Entry 6AMA (X-ray diffraction, 3.09 A resolution); this record covers chains B and N of the 13 polymer chains in the assembly.

== Chain B ==
Molecule: Putative DNA-binding protein
Source organism: Streptomyces venezuelae
Reference sequence: A0A0M7QSG5 (A0A0M7QSG5_STRVZ); residue numbers follow UniProt; this construct covers 1-68
Amino-acid sequence (71 residues; row label = number of the first residue in the row; numbers below 1 keep their minus sign (Gly-2 is residue -2)):
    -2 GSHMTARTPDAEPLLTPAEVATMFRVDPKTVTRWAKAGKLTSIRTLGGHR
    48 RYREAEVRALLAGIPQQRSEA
Disordered / not traced: -2 to 7, 63-68
Construct notes: expression tag (-2 to 0)
Reported in the primary citation:
  - self-association interface (contacts with another copy of this molecule); pairs are residue here / residue on that copy: Glu16-Arg22 (salt bridge), Leu43-Trp31 (hydrophobic contact), Leu11, Ile40, Thr42, Gly44
  - binding site for the 99-nt DNA strand (chain N): Thr27, Arg30, Trp31, His46, Arg48

== Chain N ==
Molecule: 99-nt DNA strand
Sequence (99 nucleotides; row label = number of the first residue in the row):
    71 TACCCGAATTACCCGAATTACCCGAATTACCCGAATTACCCGAATTACCC
   121 GAATTACCCGAATTACCCGAATTACCCGAATTACCCGAATTACCCGAAT

== Interface between chain B and chain N ==
Pairs across the interface (18; chain B residue first):
  Arg22(B) - DA153(N)  phosphate contact
  Val23(B) - DA153(N)  phosphate contact
  Asp24(B) - DA153(N)  hydrogen bond to the phosphate
  Asp24(B) - DC154(N)  phosphate contact
  Lys26(B) - DC154(N)  base contact
  Thr27(B) - DT152(N)  sugar contact
  Thr27(B) - DA153(N)  hydrogen bond to the phosphate
  Arg30(B) - DA153(N)  hydrogen bond to the base
  Arg30(B) - DC154(N)  base contact
  Trp31(B) - DT152(N)  hydrogen bond to the phosphate
  Thr42(B) - DT161(N)  hydrogen bond to the phosphate
  Gly44(B) - DT160(N)  phosphate contact
  Gly44(B) - DT161(N)  hydrogen bond to the phosphate
  Gly45(B) - DT160(N)  phosphate contact
  His46(B) - DT160(N)  hydrogen bond to the sugar
  His46(B) - DT161(N)  sugar contact
  Arg48(B) - DT161(N)  phosphate contact
  Arg48(B) - DA162(N)  salt bridge to the phosphate
Also at the interface, not in a pair above, chain B (14 interface residues in all): Lys36, Leu43
Also at the interface, not in a pair above, chain N (8 interface residues in all): DT151, DC155

== Overview ==
The interface between chain B and chain N involves 14 residues on one side and 8 on the other; the contacts
include 7 hydrogen bonds and 1 salt bridge. Polar pairs include Arg30(B)-DA153(N), His46(B)-DT160(N) and
Asp24(B)-DA153(N). The paper reports a binding site for the 99-nt DNA strand (chain N) at Thr27(B), Arg30(B)
and Trp31(B) among others; a self-association interface involving Leu11(B), Glu16(B) and Ile40(B) among
others.
Here chain B is Putative DNA-binding protein (Streptomyces venezuelae) and chain N is a 99-nt DNA strand.
Entry 6AMA (Structure of S. coelicolor/S. venezuelae BldC-smeA-ssfA complex to 3.09 Angstrom) was determined
by X-ray diffraction (same publication as 6AMK).
